PDB entry 9BGA | X-ray diffraction, 1.41 A resolution | chains A and D

Chain A:
Name: GTPase KRas
From: Homo sapiens
Notes: EC 3.6.5.2
UniProtKB: P01116 (RASK_HUMAN), isoform P01116-2; numbering as in UniProt (aligned over 1-169)
Chain sequence (170 residues; numbered 0 to 169; the number before each row is that of its first residue; numbering starts at 0):
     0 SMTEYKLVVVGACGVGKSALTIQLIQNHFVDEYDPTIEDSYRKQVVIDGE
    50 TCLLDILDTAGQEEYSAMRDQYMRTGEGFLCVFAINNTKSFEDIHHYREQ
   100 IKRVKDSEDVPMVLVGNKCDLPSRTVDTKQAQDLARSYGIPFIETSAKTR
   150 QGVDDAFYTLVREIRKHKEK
Sequence notes: expression tag (0); engineered mutation Cys12 (Gly in P01116)
Bound ions: Mg2+: Ser17, Thr35 (together with GMP-PNP)
Small-molecule neighbours:
  - A1AHB ((1R,2S)-N-[(1P,7S,9S,13R,20M)-21-ethyl-20-{2-[(1R)-1-methoxyethyl]-5-(4-methylpiperazin-1-yl)pyridin-3-yl}-17,17-dimethyl-8,14-dioxo-15-oxa-4-thia-9,21,27,28-tetraazapentacyclo[17.5.2.1~2,5~.1~9,13~.0~22,26~]octacosa-1(24),2,5(28),19,22,25-hexaen-7-yl]-2-methylcyclopropane-1-carboxamide): Pro34, Thr35, Ile36, Ala59, Gln61, Tyr64, Met67
  - GMP-PNP (GNP; phosphoaminophosphonic acid-guanylate ester): Ala11, Cys12, Gly13, Val14, Gly15, Lys16, Ser17, Ala18, Phe28, Val29, Asp30, Glu31, Tyr32, Asp33, Pro34, Thr35, Thr58, Ala59, Gly60, Gln61, Asn116, Lys117, Asp119, Leu120, Ser145, Ala146, Lys147
Swiss-Prot annotation at these positions:
  - motif: Tyr32 to Tyr40 (Effector region)
  - binding site (GTP): Gly10, Ala11, Gly13 to Ala18, Val29 to Thr35, Ala59, Gly60, Asn116 to Asp119
  - modified residue: Met1 (N-acetylmethionine), Thr2 (N-acetylthreonine), Lys104 (N6-acetyllysine)
  - glycosylation: Thr35 (Microbial infection: O-linked (Glc) threonine)
  - natural variant: Lys5 (K5E: In NS3; K5N: In GASC), Gly10 (G10GG: In AML), Cys12 (G12C: In lung carcinoma; this construct carries the variant), Gly13 (G13D: In GASC, JMML and OES; G13R: In pylocytic astrocytoma), Val14 (V14I: In NS3), Leu19 (L19F: In OES), Gln22 (Q22E: In CFC2; Q22R: In NS3), Pro34 (P34L: In NS3; P34Q: In NS3; P34R: In CFC2), Ile36 (I36M: In NS3), Thr58 (T58I: In NS3), Ala59 (A59T: In GASC), Gly60 (G60R: In CFC2; G60S: In NS3), 8 further natural variant entries in UniProt
  - mutagenesis: Asp38 (D38A: Decreased interaction with MAPKAP1/SIN1), Tyr40 (Y40A: Decreased interaction with MAPKAP1/SIN1), Gln61 (Q61L: Promotes GTP binding)

Chain D:
Name: Peptidyl-prolyl cis-trans isomerase A
From: Homo sapiens
Notes: EC 5.2.1.8
UniProtKB: P62937 (PPIA_HUMAN); numbering as in UniProt (aligned over 1-165)
Chain sequence (166 residues; each row starts with the number of its first residue; numbering starts at 0):
     0 SMVNPTVFFDIAVDGEPLGRVSFELFADKVPKTAENFRALSTGEKGFGYK
    50 GSCFHRIIPGFMCQGGDFTRHNGTGGKSIYGEKFEDENFILKHTGPGILS
   100 MANAGPNTNGSQFFICTAKTEWLDGKHVVFGKVKEGMNIVEAMERFGSRN
   150 GKTSKKITIADCGQLE
Unresolved in the structure: 0, 165
Sequence notes: expression tag (0)
Small-molecule neighbours: A1AHB ((1R,2S)-N-[(1P,7S,9S,13R,20M)-21-ethyl-20-{2-[(1R)-1-methoxyethyl]-5-(4-methylpiperazin-1-yl)pyridin-3-yl}-17,17-dimethyl-8,14-dioxo-15-oxa-4-thia-9,21,27,28-tetraazapentacyclo[17.5.2.1~2,5~.1~9,13~.0~22,26~]octacosa-1(24),2,5(28),19,22,25-hexaen-7-yl]-2-methylcyclopropane-1-carboxamide): Arg55, Ile57, Phe60, Met61, Gln63, Gly72, Ala101, Asn102, Ala103, Gln111, Phe113, Trp121, Leu122, His126, Arg148
Swiss-Prot annotation at these positions:
  - modified residue: Met1 (N-acetylmethionine), Val2 (N-acetylvaline), Lys28 (N6-acetyllysine), Lys44 (N6-acetyllysine), Lys76 (N6-acetyllysine), Ser77 (Phosphoserine), Lys82 (N6-acetyllysine), Thr93 (Phosphothreonine), Lys125 (N6-acetyllysine), Lys131 (N6-acetyllysine), Lys133 (N6-acetyllysine)
  - glycosylation: Asn108 (N-linked (GlcNAc...) asparagine)
  - cross-link (Glycyl lysine isopeptide (Lys-Gly)): Lys28 (interchain with G-Cter in SUMO2), Lys82 (interchain with G-Cter in SUMO2)
  - mutagenesis: Arg55 (R55A: Loss of peptidyl-prolyl cis-trans isomerase activity. No loss of its interaction with BSG/CD147 or its ability to induce leukocyte chemotaxis. No effect on its interaction with MAP3K5/ASK1 ...), Phe60 (F60A: Loss of ability to stimulate MAPK/ERK phosphorylation), Arg69 (R69A: No effect on peptidyl-prolyl cis-trans isomerase activity. Reduced interaction with BSG/CD147 and ability to induce leukocyte chemotaxis), His70 (H70A: No effect on peptidyl-prolyl cis-trans isomerase activity. Reduced interaction with BSG/CD147 and ability to induce leukocyte chemotaxis), Thr107 (T107A: No effect on peptidyl-prolyl cis-trans isomerase activity. Reduced interaction with BSG/CD147 and ability to induce leukocyte chemotaxis), Phe113 (F113A: Reduced ability to stimulate MAPK/ERK phosphorylation), Trp121 (W121A: 200-fold decrease of sensitivity to CsA. Reduced ability to stimulate MAPK/ERK phosphorylation; W121E: Loss of peptidyl-prolyl cis-trans isomerase activity ...), Lys125 (K125Q: Acetylation-mimetic mutant; no effect on its interaction with TARDBP; K125R: Loss of acetylation and interaction with TARDBP), His126 (H126A: Loss of peptidyl-prolyl cis-trans isomerase activity and interaction with HCV NS5A. Loss of ability to stimulate MAPK/ERK phosphorylation)

Interface between chain A and chain D:
Residue-residue contacts (14):
  Glu31(A) with Arg69(D), salt bridge; Asn71(D), hydrogen bond; Thr73(D), hydrogen bond
  Tyr32(A) with Thr73(D)
  Asp33(A) with Thr73(D)
  Pro34(A) with Arg55(D)
  Ile36(A) with Arg55(D); Asn149(D)
  Glu37(A) with Arg148(D), salt bridge; Asn149(D), hydrogen bond (backbone-side chain)
  Asp38(A) with Asn149(D), hydrogen bond
  Glu63(A) with Trp121(D); Lys125(D)
  Tyr64(A) with Trp121(D), hydrogen bond
Also at the interface, not in a pair above, chain D (11 interface residues in all): Ile57, Gly72, Leu122

Summary:
Chain A and chain D form an interface of 9 and 11 residues respectively; the contacts include 5 hydrogen bonds
and 2 salt bridges. Polar contacts include Glu31(A)-Arg69(D), Glu37(A)-Arg148(D) and Glu31(A)-Asn71(D).
Compound A1AHB is bound between chain A and chain D.
Here chain A is GTPase KRas and chain D is Peptidyl-prolyl cis-trans isomerase A, both from Homo sapiens.
Entry 9BGA (Tri-complex of Daraxonrasib (RMC-6236), KRAS G12C, and CypA) was determined by X-ray diffraction,
deposited together with 9BG0, 9BG1, 9BG2, 9BG3, 9BG4, 9BG5 and 7 further entries.
